6YT9 - chains 2 and l of the 15 polymer chains in the assembly; structure by electron microscopy, 2.70 A resolution.

Chain 2:
Molecule: 16S ribosomal RNA
Organism: Acinetobacter baumannii
Sequence (1544 nucleotides; numbered 1 to 1544; the number before each row is that of its first residue):
     1 UUUAACUGAAGAGUUUGAUCAUGGCUCAGAUUGAACGCUGGCGGCAGGCU
    51 UAACACAUGCAAGUCGAGCGGGGGAAGGUAGCUUGCUACCGGACCUAGCG
   101 GCGGACGGGUGAGUAAUGCUUAGGAAUCUGCCUAUUAGUGGGGGACAACA
   151 UCUCGAAAGGGAUGCUAAUACCGCAUACGUCCUACGGGAGAAAGCAGGGG
   201 AUCUUCGGACCUUGCGCUAAUAGAUGAGCCUAAGUCGGAUUAGCUAGUUG
   251 GUGGGGUAAAGGCCUACCAAGGCGACGAUCUGUAGCGGGUCUGAGAGGAU
   301 GAUCCGCCACACUGGGACUGAGACACGGCCCAGACUCCUACGGGAGGCAG
   351 CAGUGGGGAAUAUUGGACAAUGGGGGGAACCCUGAUCCAGCCAUGCCGCG
   401 UGUGUGAAGAAGGCCUUAUGGUUGUAAAGCACUUUAAGCGAGGAGGAGGC
   451 UACUUUAGUUAAUACCUAGAGAUAGUGGACGUUACUCGCAGAAUAAGCAC
   501 CGGCUAACUCUGUGCCAGCAGCCGCGGUAAUACAGAGGGUGCGAGCGUUA
   551 AUCGGAUUUACUGGGCGUAAAGCGUGCGUAGGCGGCUUAUUAAGUCGGAU
   601 GUGAAAUCCCCGAGCUUAACUUGGGAAUUGCAUUCGAUACUGGUGAGCUA
   651 GAGUAUGGGAGAGGAUGGUAGAAUUCCAGGUGUAGCGGUGAAAUGCGUAG
   701 AGAUCUGGAGGAAUACCGAUGGCGAAGGCAGCCAUCUGGCCUAAUACUGA
   751 CGCUGAGGUACGAAAGCAUGGGGAGCAAACAGGAUUAGAUACCCUGGUAG
   801 UCCAUGCCGUAAACGAUGUCUACUAGCCGUUGGGGCCUUUGAGGCUUUAG
   851 UGGCGCAGCUAACGCGAUAAGUAGACCGCCUGGGGAGUACGGUCGCAAGA
   901 CUAAAACUCAAAUGAAUUGACGGGGGCCCGCACAAGCGGUGGAGCAUGUG
   951 GUUUAAUUCGAUGCAACGCGAAGAACCUUACCUGGCCUUGACAUACUAGA
  1001 AACUUUCCAGAGAUGGAUUGGUGCCUUCGGGAAUCUAGAUACAGGUGCUG
  1051 CAUGGCUGUCGUCAGCUCGUGUCGUGAGAUGUUGGGUUAAGUCCCGCAAC
  1101 GAGCGCAACCCUUUUCCUUACUUGCCAGCAUUUCGGAUGGGAACUUUAAG
  1151 GAUACUGCCAGUGACAAACUGGAGGAAGGCGGGGACGACGUCAAGUCAUC
  1201 AUGGCCCUUACGGCCAGGGCUACACACGUGCUACAAUGGUCGGUACAAAG
  1251 GGUUGCUACACAGCGAUGUGAUGCUAAUCUCAAAAAGCCGAUCGUAGUCC
  1301 GGAUUGGAGUCUGCAACUCGACUCCAUGAAGUCGGAAUCGCUAGUAAUCG
  1351 CGGAUCAGAAUGCCGCGGUGAAUACGUUCCCGGGCCUUGUACACACCGCC
  1401 CGUCACACCAUGGGAGUUUGUUGCACCAGAAGUAGCUAGCCUAACUGCAA
  1451 AGAGGGCGGUUACCACGGUGUGGCCGAUGACUGGGGUGAAGUCGUAACAA
  1501 GGUAGCCGUAGGGGAACCUGCGGCUGGAUCACCUCCUUAACGAA
Unresolved in the structure: 1-2, 78-89, 200-209, 838-842, 924-1544
Metal / ion sites: Mg2+ site 1 near G23 (its only coordinating residue here); Mg2+ site 2: U64, G101 (shared with 1 residue of chain u); Mg2+ site 3 near U96 (its only coordinating residue here); Mg2+ site 4: A105, G327; Mg2+ site 5 near G111 (its only coordinating residue here); Mg2+ site 6: A112, G113, G285; Mg2+ site 7: G141, A193; Mg2+ site 8: A170, C171; Mg2+ site 9 near A191 (its only coordinating residue here); Mg2+ site 10: U252, G253, G254, U265; Mg2+ site 11 near U252 (its only coordinating residue here); Mg2+ site 12: G277, A278, U279; 21 more Mg2+ sites not listed

Chain l:
Protein: 30S ribosomal protein S11
Organism: Acinetobacter baumannii
Reference sequence: D0CD20 (D0CD20_ACIB2); residues 1-128 here = UniProt positions 1-128
Amino-acid sequence (128 residues; each row starts with the number of its first residue):
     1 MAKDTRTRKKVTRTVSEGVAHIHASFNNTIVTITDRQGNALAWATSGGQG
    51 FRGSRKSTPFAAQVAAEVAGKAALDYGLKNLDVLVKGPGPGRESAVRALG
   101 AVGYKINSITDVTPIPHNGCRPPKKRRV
Unresolved in the structure: 1-14

How chain 2 and chain l interact:
Contacting residue pairs (68; chain 2 residue first):
  G671(2) with His117(l), hydrogen bond to the base
  A672(2) with Ile115(l), hydrogen bond to the sugar; Pro116(l), base contact; His117(l), hydrogen bond to the base; Gly119(l), base contact
  A673(2) with Pro114(l), sugar contact; Pro116(l), sugar contact; Cys120(l), base contact
  U674(2) with Cys120(l), base contact
  G680(2) with Gly38(l), hydrogen bond to the base; Asn39(l), base contact
  U681(2) with Asn39(l), sugar contact; Ala40(l), hydrogen bond to the sugar
  G682(2) with Ala40(l), sugar contact; Trp43(l), sugar contact
  U683(2) with Trp43(l), hydrogen bond to the sugar
  A684(2) with Trp43(l), sugar contact
  G685(2) with Thr45(l), hydrogen bond to the phosphate; Gly48(l), phosphate contact
  C686(2) with Asn28(l), hydrogen bond to the phosphate; Thr45(l), hydrogen bond to the phosphate; Gly47(l), hydrogen bond to the phosphate; Gly48(l), phosphate contact; Arg52(l), salt bridge to the phosphate
  G687(2) with Asn28(l), hydrogen bond to the phosphate; Arg52(l), hydrogen bond to the base; Lys56(l), base contact
  G688(2) with Asn27(l), hydrogen bond to the phosphate; Arg52(l), hydrogen bond to the base; Lys56(l), hydrogen bond to the base
  U689(2) with Asn27(l), hydrogen bond to the phosphate; Gly53(l), base contact; Arg126(l), phosphate contact
  G690(2) with Arg126(l), salt bridge to the phosphate
  A691(2) with Ser54(l), hydrogen bond to the phosphate
  A692(2) with Gly53(l), phosphate contact
  A701(2) with Trp43(l), base contact
  G702(2) with Ile30(l), base contact; Trp43(l), base contact
  A703(2) with Ile30(l), sugar contact; Thr32(l), hydrogen bond to the sugar
  U704(2) with His21(l), sugar contact; Gly38(l), base contact; Lys86(l), salt bridge to the phosphate
  C705(2) with Gln37(l), hydrogen bond to the sugar; Gly38(l), sugar contact
  G711(2) with Cys120(l), base contact
  A713(2) with Asn118(l), hydrogen bond to the sugar; Gly119(l), sugar contact
  U714(2) with His117(l), sugar contact; Asn118(l), sugar contact
  A715(2) with Pro116(l), sugar contact; His117(l), stacking on the base; Asn118(l), sugar contact
  A774(2) with Cys120(l), base contact
  G775(2) with Cys120(l), sugar contact; Arg121(l), hydrogen bond to the sugar
  C776(2) with Arg121(l), sugar contact; Pro122(l), sugar contact; Pro123(l), phosphate contact; Lys124(l), phosphate contact
  A777(2) with Lys124(l), hydrogen bond to the phosphate
  A778(2) with Lys124(l), salt bridge to the phosphate
  C792(2) with Arg127(l), hydrogen bond to the sugar; Val128(l), sugar contact
  C793(2) with Arg126(l), hydrogen bond to the phosphate; Arg127(l), hydrogen bond to the phosphate
  C794(2) with Arg126(l), salt bridge to the phosphate
Also at the interface, not in a pair above, chain 2 (35 interface residues in all): A712
Also at the interface, not in a pair above, chain l (36 interface residues in all): His23, Ser25, Thr34, Lys125

Summary:
35 residues of chain 2 face 36 of chain l across their interface; the contacts include 25 hydrogen bonds, 5
salt bridges and 1 aromatic stacking contact. Polar pairs include G671(2)-His117(l), A672(2)-His117(l) and
G680(2)-Gly38(l). U64(2) and G101(2) form the Mg2+ site 2.
Here chain 2 is 16S ribosomal RNA and chain l is 30S ribosomal protein S11, both from Acinetobacter baumannii.
Entry 6YT9 (Acinetobacter baumannii ribosome-tigecycline complex - 30S subunit body) was determined by
electron microscopy together with 6YPU, 6YS5 and 6YTF from the same study.
